Entry 5JVD (X-ray diffraction, 2.39 A resolution); this record covers chains C and E of the 6 polymer chains in the assembly.

[Chain C]
Name: Tubulin alpha-1B chain
From: Bos taurus
UniProt: P81947 (TBA1B_BOVIN); residues 1-451 here = UniProt positions 1-451
Chain sequence (451 residues; numbered 1 to 451; the number before each row is that of its first residue):
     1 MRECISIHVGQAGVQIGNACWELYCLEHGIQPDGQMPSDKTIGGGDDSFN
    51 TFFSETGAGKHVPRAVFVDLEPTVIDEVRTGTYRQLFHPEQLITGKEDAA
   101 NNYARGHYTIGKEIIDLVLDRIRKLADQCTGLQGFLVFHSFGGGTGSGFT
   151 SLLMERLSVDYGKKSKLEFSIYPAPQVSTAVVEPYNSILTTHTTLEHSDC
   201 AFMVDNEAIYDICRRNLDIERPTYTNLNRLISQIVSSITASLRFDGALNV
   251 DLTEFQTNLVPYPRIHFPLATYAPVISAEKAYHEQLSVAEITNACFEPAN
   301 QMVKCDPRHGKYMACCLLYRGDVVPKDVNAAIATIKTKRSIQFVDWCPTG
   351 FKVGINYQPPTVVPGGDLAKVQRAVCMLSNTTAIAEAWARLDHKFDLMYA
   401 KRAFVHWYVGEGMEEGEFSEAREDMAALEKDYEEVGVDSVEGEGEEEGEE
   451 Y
Unresolved in the structure: 1, 441-451
Ion coordination: Ca2+: Asp-39, Thr-41, Gly-44, Glu-55
Residues lining bound ligands:
  - 6NL ((2E)-3-(3-hydroxy-4-methoxyphenyl)-1-(7-methoxy-2H-1,3-benzodioxol-5-yl)-2-methylprop-2-en-1-one): Asn-101, Thr-179, Ala-180, Val-181
  - GTP (guanosine-5'-triphosphate): Gly-10, Gln-11, Ala-12, Gln-15, Ile-16, Asp-69, Asp-98, Ala-99, Ala-100, Asn-101, Ser-140, Gly-142, Gly-143, Gly-144, Thr-145, Gly-146, Ile-171, Pro-173, Val-177, Ser-178, Thr-179, Glu-183, Asn-206, Tyr-224, Leu-227, Asn-228, Ile-231
From the paper describing this entry:
  - binding site for 6NL: Thr-179

[Chain E]
Name: Stathmin-4
From: Rattus norvegicus
UniProt: P63043 (STMN4_RAT); residues 3-145 here correspond to UniProt positions 47-189 (UniProt number = residue number + 44)
Chain sequence (143 residues; numbered 3 to 145; the number before each row is that of its first residue):
     3 MADMEVIELNKCTSGQSFEVILKPPSFDGVPEFNASLPRRRDPSLEEIQK
    53 KLEAAEERRKYQEAELLKHLAEKREHEREVIQKAIEENNNFIKMAKEKLA
   103 QKMESNKENREAHLAAMLERLQEKDKHAEEVRKNKELKEEASR
Unresolved in the structure: 3-5, 28-43, 144-145
Sequence notes: conflict Met-3 (Ile47 in P63043), Ala-4 (Ser48 in P63043)
Curated features (UniProtKB/Swiss-Prot):
  - modified residue: Ser-46 (Phosphoserine)

[Interface between chain C and chain E]
Residue-residue contacts (35; chain C residue first):
  His-107(C) with Lys-104(E); Met-105(E)
  Tyr-108(C) with Lys-104(E); Met-105(E), hydrophobic; Asn-108(E)
  Thr-109(C) with Arg-112(E)
  Leu-152(C) with Leu-101(E), hydrophobic
  Glu-155(C) with Leu-101(E); Lys-104(E), salt bridge
  Arg-156(C) with Leu-101(E)
  Ser-158(C) with Phe-93(E); Ile-94(E)
  Val-159(C) with Ile-94(E); Ala-97(E), hydrophobic; Lys-98(E)
  Gly-162(C) with Asn-90(E); Phe-93(E); Ile-94(E)
  Lys-163(C) with Glu-89(E); Asn-90(E), hydrogen bond (backbone-side chain)
  Thr-193(C) with Lys-104(E)
  Glu-196(C) with Phe-93(E); Lys-100(E), salt bridge
  His-197(C) with Phe-93(E)
  Val-409(C) with His-115(E), hydrogen bond (backbone-side chain)
  Gly-410(C) with Arg-112(E); His-115(E)
  Glu-411(C) with Asn-108(E), hydrogen bond (backbone-side chain); Arg-112(E), salt bridge
  Gly-412(C) with Asn-108(E); Asn-111(E), hydrogen bond (backbone-side chain); Arg-112(E)
  Met-413(C) with Asn-108(E)
  Glu-414(C) with Ser-107(E); Asn-111(E), hydrogen bond
Also at the interface, not in a pair above, chain C (21 interface residues in all): Lys-112, Glu-417

[In short]
21 residues of chain C and 15 residues of chain E are in contact, with 5 hydrogen bonds and 3 salt bridges.
Among the polar pairs are Glu-155(C)/Lys-104(E), Glu-196(C)/Lys-100(E) and Glu-411(C)/Arg-112(E). Ligands of
chain C: GTP and compound 6NL. Asp-39(C), Thr-41(C), Gly-44(C) and Glu-55(C) coordinate Ca2+. The paper
reports a binding site for 6NL at Thr-179(C).
Chain C is Tubulin alpha-1B chain (Bos taurus) and chain E is Stathmin-4 (Rattus norvegicus); the structure,
Tubulin-TUB092 complex, was determined by X-ray diffraction.
